5UL4 - chain A; structure by X-ray diffraction, 1.85 A resolution.

# Chain A
Name: OxsB protein
Source organism: Bacillus megaterium
UniProtKB: O24770 (O24770_BACME); residues 1-744 here = UniProt positions 1-744
Amino-acid sequence (744 residues; row label = number of the first residue in the row):
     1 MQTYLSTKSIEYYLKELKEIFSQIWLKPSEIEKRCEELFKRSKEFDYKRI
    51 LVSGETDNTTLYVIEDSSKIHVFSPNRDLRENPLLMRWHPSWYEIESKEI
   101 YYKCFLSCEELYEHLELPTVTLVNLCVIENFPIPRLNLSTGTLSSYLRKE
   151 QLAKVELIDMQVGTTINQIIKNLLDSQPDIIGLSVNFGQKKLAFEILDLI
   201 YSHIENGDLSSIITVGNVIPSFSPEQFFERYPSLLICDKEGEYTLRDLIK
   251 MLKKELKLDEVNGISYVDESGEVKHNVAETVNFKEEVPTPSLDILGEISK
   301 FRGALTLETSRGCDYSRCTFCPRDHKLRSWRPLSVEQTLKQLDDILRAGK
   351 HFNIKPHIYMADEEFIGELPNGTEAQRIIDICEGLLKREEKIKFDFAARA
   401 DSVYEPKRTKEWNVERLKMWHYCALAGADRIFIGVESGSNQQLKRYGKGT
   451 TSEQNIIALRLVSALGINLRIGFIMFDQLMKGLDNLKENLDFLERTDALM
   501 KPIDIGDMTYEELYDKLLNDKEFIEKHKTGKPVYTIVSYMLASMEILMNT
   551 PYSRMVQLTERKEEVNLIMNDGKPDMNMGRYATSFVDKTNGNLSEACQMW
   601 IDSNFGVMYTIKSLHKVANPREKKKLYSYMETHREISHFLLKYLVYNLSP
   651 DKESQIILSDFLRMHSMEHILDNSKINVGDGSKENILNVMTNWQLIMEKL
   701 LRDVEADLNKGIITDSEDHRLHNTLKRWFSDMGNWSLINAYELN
Disordered / not traced: 1-4, 673-676, 738-744
Bound ions: 4Fe-4S cluster Fe: Cys313, Cys318, Cys321 (together with S-adenosylmethionine)
Small-molecule neighbours:
  - cobalamin (B12): Leu122, Phe131, Arg135, Leu138, Ser139, Thr142, Leu143, Gln161, Gly182, Leu183, Ser184, Phe187, Thr214, Val215, Gly216, Asn217, Cys237, Lys239, Glu240, Gly241, Glu242, Thr244, Leu245, Glu308, Arg311, Cys321, Pro322, Arg323, His325, Lys326, Ala361, Asp362, Glu363, Glu545, Leu547, Met578
  - S-adenosylmethionine (SAM): Phe320, Glu363, Glu364, Ala397, Ala398, Arg399, Phe432, Ile433, Gly434, Glu436, Lys448, Gly472, Phe473, Ile474, Ser543, Met544, Glu545, Leu547
  - 4Fe-4S cluster (SF4): Cys313, Tyr315, Ser316, Arg317, Cys318, Phe320, Cys321, Arg323, Glu363, Arg399, Lys448
Swiss-Prot annotation at these positions:
  - binding site (cob(II)alamin): Arg135, Ser139, Ser184, Gly241, Glu242, Glu308, Pro322, His325, Lys326, Ala361, Glu363
  - binding site ([4Fe-4S] cluster): Cys313, Cys318, Cys321
  - binding site (S-adenosyl-L-methionine): Glu436, Glu545
From the paper describing this entry:
  - binding site for cobalamin: Asn186, Pro322, His325, Lys326, Glu363
  - conformationally variable residues (loop rearrangement): His325, Lys326
  - binding site for S-adenosylmethionine: Phe320, Glu363, Gly434, Glu436, Ile474, Met544, Glu545, Leu547
  - contacts within the chain: Glu436-Ile474 (backbone contact), Gln442-Ile474, Tyr446-Ile474
  - 4Fe-4S cluster coordination: Cys313

# In short
Chain A binds 4Fe-4S cluster, cobalamin and S-adenosylmethionine. Curated annotation (UniProt) lists 11
cob(II)alamin-binding residues, 3 [4Fe-4S] cluster-binding residues and S-adenosyl-L-methionine-binding
residues Glu436 and Glu545. From the paper: a binding site for S-adenosylmethionine at Phe320, Glu363 and
Gly434 among others; a binding site for cobalamin at Asn186, Pro322 and His325 among others.
Chain A is OxsB protein (Bacillus megaterium); the structure, Structure of Cobalamin-dependent
S-adenosylmethionine radical enzyme OxsB with aqua-cobalamin and S-adenosylmethionine bound, was determined by
X-ray diffraction together with 5UL2 and 5UL3 from the same study.
